1YUM - chains B and C of the 4 polymer chains in the assembly; structure by X-ray diffraction, 1.70 A resolution.

== Chain B (and C) ==
Protein: 'Probable nicotinate-nucleotide adenylyltransferase
From: Pseudomonas aeruginosa
Notes: EC 2.7.7.18; chain C of this document is another copy of the same molecule, construct and numbering; everything in this record applies to it too
UniProt: Q9HX21 (NADD_PSEAE); residue numbers follow UniProt; this construct covers 1-214
Chain sequence (242 residues; numbered -19 to 222; the number before each row is that of its first residue; numbers below 1 keep their minus sign (Met-19 is residue -19)):
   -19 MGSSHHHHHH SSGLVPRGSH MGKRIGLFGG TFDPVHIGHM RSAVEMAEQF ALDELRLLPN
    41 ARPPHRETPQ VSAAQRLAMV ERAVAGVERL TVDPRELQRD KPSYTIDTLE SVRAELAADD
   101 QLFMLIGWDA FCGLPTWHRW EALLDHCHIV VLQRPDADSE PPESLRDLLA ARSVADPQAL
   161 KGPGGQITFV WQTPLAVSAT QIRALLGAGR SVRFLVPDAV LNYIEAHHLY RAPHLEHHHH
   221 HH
Disordered / not traced: -19 to 1, 214-222
Construct notes: expression tag (-19 to 0, 215-222)
Residues lining bound ligands: nicotinate mononucleotide (NCN): Thr11, Asn40, Tyr84, Thr85, Trp117, His118

== How chain B and chain C interact ==
Contacting residue pairs (5):
  Gly187(B) - Gly187(C)
  Gly187(B) - Ala188(C)
  Ala188(B) - Gly187(C)
  Ala188(B) - Ala212(C)
  Ala212(B) - Ala188(C)
Also at the interface, not in a pair above, chain B (5 interface residues in all): Glu140, Ala184
Also at the interface, not in a pair above, chain C (5 interface residues in all): Glu140, Ala184

== Summary ==
The chain B/chain C interface involves 5 residues from each chain. Bound to chain B: nicotinate
mononucleotide.
Both chains are 'Probable nicotinate-nucleotide adenylyltransferase (Pseudomonas aeruginosa). Entry 1YUM
(Crystal Structure of Nicotinic Acid Mononucleotide Adenylyltransferase from Pseudomonas aeruginosa) was
determined by X-ray diffraction, deposited together with 1YUL and 1YUN.
